PDB entry 8B4E | X-ray diffraction, 3.25 A resolution | chains B and M of the 4 polymer chains in the assembly

[Chain B]
Name: Cholera toxin transcriptional activator
Source organism: Vibrio cholerae
UniProtKB: P15795 (TOXR_VIBCH); residues 7-114 here correspond to UniProt positions 19-126 (UniProt number = residue number + 12)
Amino-acid sequence (109 residues; each row starts with the number of its first residue):
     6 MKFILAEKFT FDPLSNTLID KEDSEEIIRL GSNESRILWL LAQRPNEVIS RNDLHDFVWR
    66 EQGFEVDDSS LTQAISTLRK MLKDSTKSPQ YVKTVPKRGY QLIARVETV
Disordered / not traced: 6
Sequence notes: initiating methionine (6)

[Chain M]
Molecule: 25-nt DNA strand
Sequence (25 nucleotides; numbered 45 to 69; the number before each row is that of its first residue):
    45 CGTATTACAT AAGAAAAACA TAAAG

[How chain B and chain M interact]
Pairs across the interface - 18 pairs, chain B then chain M:
  Arg56(B) with DC63(M), salt bridge to the phosphate
  Thr77(B) with DC63(M), sugar contact; DA64(M), base contact
  Gln78(B) with DT65(M), base contact; DA66(M), hydrogen bond to the base; DA67(M), base contact
  Ser81(B) with DT65(M), hydrogen bond to the phosphate
  Arg84(B) with DA64(M), salt bridge to the phosphate
  Lys85(B) with DA66(M), salt bridge to the phosphate
  Thr91(B) with DA64(M), phosphate contact; DT65(M), hydrogen bond to the phosphate
  Thr99(B) with DC63(M), phosphate contact; DA64(M), hydrogen bond to the phosphate
  Pro101(B) with DC63(M), phosphate contact
  Lys102(B) with DA62(M), phosphate contact; DC63(M), hydrogen bond to the phosphate
  Tyr105(B) with DC63(M), sugar contact; DA64(M), hydrogen bond to the phosphate
Also at the interface, not in a pair above, chain B (13 interface residues in all): Val100, Arg103

[Summary]
The interface between chain B and chain M involves 13 residues on one side and 6 on the other, with 6 hydrogen
bonds and 3 salt bridges. Polar contacts include Gln78(B)-DA66(M), Ser81(B)-DT65(M) and Thr91(B)-DT65(M).
Chain B is Cholera toxin transcriptional activator (Vibrio cholerae) and chain M is a 25-nt DNA strand; the
structure, ToxR bacterial transcriptional regulator bound to 25 bp toxT promoter DNA, was determined by X-ray
diffraction (same publication as 8B4B, 8B4C and 8B4D).
